5W0Q - chain A; structure by X-ray diffraction, 1.70 A resolution.

== Chain A ==
Name: CREB-binding protein
Organism: Homo sapiens
Notes: EC 2.3.1.48; fragment: Bromodomain
UniProtKB: Q92793 (CBP_HUMAN); residues 1082-1197 here = UniProt positions 1082-1197
Amino-acid sequence (148 residues; each row starts with the number of its first residue):
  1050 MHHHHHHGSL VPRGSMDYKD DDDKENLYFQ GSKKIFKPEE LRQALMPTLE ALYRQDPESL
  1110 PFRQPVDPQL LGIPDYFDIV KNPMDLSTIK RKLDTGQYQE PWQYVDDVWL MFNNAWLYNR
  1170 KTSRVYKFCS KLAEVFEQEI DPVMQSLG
Unresolved in the structure: 1050-1081
Sequence notes: initiating methionine (1050); expression tag (1051-1081)
Residues lining bound ligands: Cpd17 (9UG; (2R)-N,2,7-trimethyl-2,3-dihydro-4H-1,4-benzoxazine-4-carboxamide): Pro1110, Phe1111, Val1115, Leu1120, Ile1122, Tyr1125, Ala1164, Tyr1167, Asn1168, Arg1173, Val1174
UniProt features mapped onto this chain:
  - region: Asn1162 to Lys1180 (Interaction with ASF1A)
  - natural variant: Tyr1175 (Y1175C: In RSTS1)
  - mutagenesis: Asp1116 (D1116R: Impairs binding to acetylated histones), Phe1126 (F1126A: Impairs binding to acetylated histones), Asn1162 (N1162E/R: Abolishes interaction with ASF1A), Trp1165 (W1165A: Abolishes interaction with ASF1A), Lys1170 (K1170E: Impairs binding to acetylated histones), Ser1179 (S1179I: Impairs interaction with ASF1A), Lys1180 (K1180E: Abolishes interaction with ASF1A), Glu1183 (E1183R: Abolishes interaction with ASF1A)

== Summary ==
Chain A binds Cpd17. Curated annotation (UniProt) lists 8 mutagenesis sites.
Chain A is CREB-binding protein (Homo sapiens); the structure, CREBBP Bromodomain in complex with Cpd17
(N,2,7-trimethyl-2,3-dihydro-4H-benzo[b][1,4]oxazine-4-carboxamide), was determined by X-ray diffraction,
deposited together with 5W0F, 5W0I and 5W0L.
